4U97 - chains A and B; structure by X-ray diffraction, 2.65 A resolution.

[Chain A (and B)]
Protein: Interleukin-1 receptor-associated kinase 4
From: Homo sapiens
Notes: EC 2.7.11.1; chain B of this document is another copy of the same molecule, construct and numbering; everything in this record applies to it too
UniProt: Q9NWZ3 (IRAK4_HUMAN); residues 154-460 here = UniProt positions 154-460
Amino-acid sequence (312 residues; row label = number of the first residue in the row):
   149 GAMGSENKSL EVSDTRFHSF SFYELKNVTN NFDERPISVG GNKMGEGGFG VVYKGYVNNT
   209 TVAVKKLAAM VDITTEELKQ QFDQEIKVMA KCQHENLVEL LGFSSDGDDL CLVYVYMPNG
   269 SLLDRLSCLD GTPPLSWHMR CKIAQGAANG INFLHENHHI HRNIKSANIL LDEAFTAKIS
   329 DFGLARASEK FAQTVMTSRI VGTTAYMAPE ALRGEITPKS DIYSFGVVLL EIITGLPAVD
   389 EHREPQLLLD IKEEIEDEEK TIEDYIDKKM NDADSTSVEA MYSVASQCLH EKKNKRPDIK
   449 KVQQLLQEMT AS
Unresolved in the structure: 149-165, 218-225, 253-257, 334-341, 459-460 (chain B: 149-165, 218-225, 255-257, 331-342, 459-460)
Differences from the reference sequence: expression tag (149-153); engineered mutation N311 (Asp in Q9NWZ3)
UniProt features mapped onto this chain:
  - binding site (ATP): M192 to V200, K213, K313 to N316, D329
  - modified residue: T342 (Phosphothreonine), T345 (Phosphothreonine), S346 (Phosphoserine)
  - natural variant: G298 (G298D: In IMD67)
  - mutagenesis: K213 (K213A: Loss of kinase activity)
Residues lining bound ligands: staurosporine (STU): M192, G193, E194, G195, G196, V200, A211, K213, V246, Y262, V263, Y264, M265, G268, A315, N316, L318, S328, D329
Reported in the primary citation:
  - mutagenesis - D311N: abolished catalytic activity on ATP/Mg2+
  - binding site for sulfate ion: K313, D329, T345
  - conformationally variable residues (loop rearrangement, order/disorder transition): R334, T345
  - self-association interface (contacts with another copy of this molecule): L360, R361, Y371, E401, K440
  - mutagenesis - Y262T, L360A, R361E, E401K, K440E: decreased catalytic activity
  - mutagenesis - K213M, Y262T, L360A, R361E: decreased signaling
  - binding site for staurosporine: K213 (citing earlier work)
  - post-translational modification sites: T342, T345, S346
  - mutagenesis - Y262A, Y262F, Y262L, Y262T: decreased stability (from molecular simulation)
  - mutagenesis - Y262T: unchanged binding to Interleukin-1 receptor-associated kinase 4 (chain A)

[How chain A and chain B interact]
Residue-residue contacts - 44 pairs, chain A then chain B:
  N311(A) - T345(B)  hydrogen bond
  K313(A) - T345(B)  hydrogen bond
  M344(A) - Q394(B)
  S346(A) - R347(B)  hydrogen bond (backbone-side chain)
  R347(A) - R347(B)
  I348(A) - R347(B)
  I348(A) - I348(B)  hydrogen bond (backbone-backbone)
  I348(A) - T352(B)
  V349(A) - S346(B)
  G350(A) - T345(B)
  G350(A) - S346(B)  hydrogen bond (backbone-backbone)
  T351(A) - V343(B)
  T351(A) - M344(B)
  T351(A) - T345(B)
  T352(A) - V343(B)
  T352(A) - R361(B)  hydrogen bond (backbone-side chain)
  A353(A) - V343(B)
  M355(A) - R361(B)  hydrogen bond (backbone-side chain)
  L360(A) - T352(B)
  L360(A) - P357(B)
  L360(A) - L360(B)
  L360(A) - R361(B)
  R361(A) - M355(B)  hydrogen bond (side chain-backbone)
  R361(A) - P357(B)
  R361(A) - Y371(B)  hydrogen bond
  R361(A) - L395(B)
  R361(A) - L397(B)
  Y371(A) - R361(B)
  L395(A) - R361(B)
  L395(A) - E363(B)
  L397(A) - R361(B)
  L397(A) - K440(B)
  D398(A) - E363(B)
  D398(A) - K440(B)  salt bridge
  E401(A) - N442(B)  hydrogen bond
  E401(A) - K443(B)
  D405(A) - K443(B)  salt bridge
  E439(A) - E439(B)
  E439(A) - K440(B)
  K440(A) - E404(B)  salt bridge
  K440(A) - E439(B)  salt bridge
  K441(A) - E401(B)  salt bridge
  N442(A) - E401(B)  hydrogen bond
  N442(A) - D405(B)
Other interface residues (no listed pair), chain A (27 interface residues in all): L332, P357, V387
From the paper, about this interface:
  - residue pairs: T345(B)-N311(A) (hydrogen bond), T345(B)-K313(A) (hydrogen bond)
  - interface residues, chain A: I348(A)
  - hot spots on chain A (mutagenesis) - L360A: decreased binding to another copy of this molecule
  - hot spots on chain A (mutagenesis) - R361E, E401K, K440E: abolished binding to another copy of this molecule
  - interface residues, chain B: S346(B)

[In short]
Chain A and chain B form an interface of 27 and 23 residues respectively; the contacts include 11 hydrogen
bonds and 5 salt bridges. Among the polar pairs are D398(A)-K440(B), D405(A)-K443(B) and K440(A)-E404(B). The
authors report hydrogen bonds between T345(B) and N311(A) and T345(B) and K313(A). From the paper: a binding
site for sulfate ion at K313(A), D329(A) and T345(A); Y262T, L360A and R361E of chain A, among others, reduce
catalytic activity; 10 substitutions were tested in all.
Chain A and chain B are both Interleukin-1 receptor-associated kinase 4 (Homo sapiens); the structure, Crystal
Structure of Asymmetric IRAK4 Dimer, was determined by X-ray diffraction (same publication as 4U9A).
